Entry 9GVK (electron microscopy, 3.50 A resolution); this record covers chains D and F of the 4 polymer chains in the assembly.

# Chain D (and F)
Molecule: Lipoprotein-releasing system ATP-binding protein LolD
Source organism: Escherichia coli K-12
Notes: EC 7.6.2.-; chain F of this document is another copy of the same molecule, construct and numbering; everything in this record applies to it too
Reference sequence: P75957 (LOLD_ECOLI); residues 1-233 here = UniProt positions 1-233
Sequence (241 residues; numbered 1 to 241; the number before each row is that of its first residue):
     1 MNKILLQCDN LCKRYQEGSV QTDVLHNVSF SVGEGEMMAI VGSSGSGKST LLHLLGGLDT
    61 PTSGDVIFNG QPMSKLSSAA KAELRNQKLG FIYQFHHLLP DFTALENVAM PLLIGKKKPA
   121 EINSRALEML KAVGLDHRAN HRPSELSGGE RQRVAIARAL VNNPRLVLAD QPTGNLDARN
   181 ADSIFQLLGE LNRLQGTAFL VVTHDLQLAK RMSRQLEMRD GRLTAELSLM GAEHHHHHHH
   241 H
Disordered / not traced: 1-2, 229-241
Sequence notes: engineered mutation Gln-171 (Glu in P75957); expression tag (234-241)
Bound ions: Mg2+: Gln-94 (together with ATP)
Small-molecule neighbours:
  - ATP (adenosine-5'-triphosphate), molecule 1: Tyr-15, Thr-22, Val-24, Ser-43, Ser-44, Gly-45, Ser-46, Gly-47, Lys-48, Ser-49, Thr-50, Gln-94, His-204
  - ATP, molecule 2: Arg-138, His-141, Glu-145, Leu-146, Ser-147, Gly-148, Gly-149, Glu-150, Asn-175
Curated features (UniProtKB/Swiss-Prot):
  - binding site (ATP): Gly-42 to Ser-49
  - mutagenesis: Gly-42 (G42D: Loss of lipoprotein release when overexpressed)
From the paper describing this entry:
  - mutagenesis - Y93A: decreased growth

# How chain D and chain F interact
Residue-residue contacts (33):
  Ser-43(D) with Asp-177(F), hydrogen bond
  Ser-44(D) with Gly-149(F); Arg-153(F), hydrogen bond; Asp-177(F), hydrogen bond (backbone-side chain)
  Gln-94(D) with Gly-148(F)
  Phe-95(D) with His-96(F); Gly-148(F); Arg-151(F)
  His-96(D) with Phe-95(F)
  Arg-138(D) with Thr-22(F), hydrogen bond
  His-141(D) with Glu-17(F), salt bridge
  Ser-147(D) with Gly-45(F)
  Gly-148(D) with Phe-95(F)
  Gly-149(D) with Ser-44(F)
  Glu-150(D) with Ser-44(F); Gly-45(F)
  Arg-151(D) with Phe-95(F)
  Arg-153(D) with Ser-44(F), hydrogen bond
  Gln-171(D) with Asn-175(F), hydrogen bond
  Gly-174(D) with Gly-174(F)
  Asn-175(D) with Gln-94(F); Phe-95(F); His-204(F), hydrogen bond (backbone-side chain)
  Leu-176(D) with His-204(F)
  Asp-177(D) with Ser-43(F); Ser-44(F), hydrogen bond (side chain-backbone); His-204(F)
  Asn-180(D) with Ser-43(F)
  His-204(D) with Asn-175(F), hydrogen bond (side chain-backbone); Leu-176(F); Asp-177(F)
  Leu-206(D) with Ala-178(F), hydrophobic
  Ser-228(D) with Arg-179(F)
Interface residues without a listed pair, chain D (29 interface residues in all): Thr-22, Gly-42, Gly-45, Glu-145, Ala-178, Arg-179, Glu-217
Interface residues without a listed pair, chain F (27 interface residues in all): Gly-42, Arg-138, His-141, Ser-147, Glu-150, Gln-171, Asn-180, Leu-206

# Overview
Chain D and chain F form an interface of 29 and 27 residues respectively; the contacts include 9 hydrogen
bonds and 1 salt bridge. Among the polar pairs are His-141(D)/Glu-17(F), Ser-43(D)/Asp-177(F) and
Ser-44(D)/Arg-153(F). Bound to chain D: ATP. The paper reports that Y93A of chain D reduces growth.
Both chains are Lipoprotein-releasing system ATP-binding protein LolD (Escherichia coli K-12). Entry 9GVK
(Cryo-EM structure of endogenous ATP-bound LolCDE with LolD-E171Q mutations in nanodiscs) was determined by
electron microscopy together with 9GRC from the same study.
